8SQO - chain A; structure by X-ray diffraction, 1.55 A resolution.

# Chain A
Molecule: Bacterioferritin
From: Brucella abortus 2308
Notes: EC 1.16.3.1
UniProt: Q2YKI4 (Q2YKI4_BRUA2); residue numbers follow UniProt; this construct covers 1-161
Amino-acid sequence (165 residues; row label = number of the first residue in the row; numbers below 1 keep their minus sign (Gly-3 is residue -3)):
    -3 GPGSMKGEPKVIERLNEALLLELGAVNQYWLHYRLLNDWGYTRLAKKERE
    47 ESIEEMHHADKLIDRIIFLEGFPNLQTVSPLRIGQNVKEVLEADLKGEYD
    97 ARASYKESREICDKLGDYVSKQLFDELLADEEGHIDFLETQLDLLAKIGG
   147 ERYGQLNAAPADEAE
Disordered / not traced: -3 to 0, 75-76, 161
Differences from the reference sequence: expression tag (-3 to 0); engineered mutation Leu16 (Phe in Q2YKI4)
Metal / ion sites: heme Fe near Met52 (its only coordinating residue here); Mg2+ near Asp126 (its only coordinating residue here)
Ligand contacts: heme (HEM): Leu19, Val22, Asn23, Trp26, Arg45, Ile49, Met52, His53, Ala55, Asp56, Leu71
What the authors report for this chain:
  - binding site for chloride ion: Arg148
  - binding site for sulfate ion: Arg105, Lys117
  - Mg2+ coordination: His54, His130

# In short
Ligands of chain A: heme. From the paper: a binding site for sulfate ion at Arg105 and Lys117; a binding site
for chloride ion at Arg148.
Chain A is Bacterioferritin (Brucella abortus 2308); the structure, Crystal Structure of Bacterioferritin
(Bfr) from Brucella abortus (magnesium bound, F16L mutant), was determined by X-ray diffraction, deposited
together with 8SQP, 8SQQ, 8SQR and 8SQT.
